PDB entry 5UI8 | X-ray diffraction, 3.76 A resolution | chains G and J of the 6 polymer chains in the assembly

[Chain G]
Protein: DNA-directed RNA polymerase subunit alpha
From: Escherichia coli O157:H7
Notes: EC 2.7.7.6
Reference sequence: P0A7Z6 (RPOA_ECO57); numbering as in UniProt (aligned over 1-329)
Sequence (329 residues; each row starts with the number of its first residue):
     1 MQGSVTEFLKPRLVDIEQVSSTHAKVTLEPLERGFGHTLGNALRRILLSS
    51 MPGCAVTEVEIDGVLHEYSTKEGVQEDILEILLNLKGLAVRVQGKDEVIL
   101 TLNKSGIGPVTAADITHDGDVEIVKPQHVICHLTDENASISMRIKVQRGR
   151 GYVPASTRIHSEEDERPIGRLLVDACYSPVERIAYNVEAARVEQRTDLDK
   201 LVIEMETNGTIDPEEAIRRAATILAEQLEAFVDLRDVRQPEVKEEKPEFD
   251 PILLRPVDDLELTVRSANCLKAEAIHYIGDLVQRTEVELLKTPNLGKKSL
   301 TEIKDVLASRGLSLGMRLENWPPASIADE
Disordered / not traced: 1-5, 235-247, 328-329

[Chain J]
Protein: DNA-directed RNA polymerase subunit beta'
From: Escherichia coli O157:H7
Notes: EC 2.7.7.6
Reference sequence: P0A8T8 (RPOC_ECO57); residues 1-1407 here = UniProt positions 1-1407
Sequence (1407 residues; numbered 1 to 1407; the number before each row is that of its first residue):
     1 MKDLLKFLKAQTKTEEFDAIKIALASPDMIRSWSFGEVKKPETINYRTFK
    51 PERDGLFCARIFGPVKDYECLCGKYKRLKHRGVICEKCGVEVTQTKVRRE
   101 RMGHIELASPTAHIWFLKSLPSRIGLLLDMPLRDIERVLYFESYVVIEGG
   151 MTNLERQQILTEEQYLDALEEFGDEFDAKMGAEAIQALLKSMDLEQECEQ
   201 LREELNETNSETKRKKLTKRIKLLEAFVQSGNKPEWMILTVLPVLPPDLR
   251 PLVPLDGGRFATSDLNDLYRRVINRNNRLKRLLDLAAPDIIVRNEKRMLQ
   301 EAVDALLDNGRRGRAITGSNKRPLKSLADMIKGKQGRFRQNLLGKRVDYS
   351 GRSVITVGPYLRLHQCGLPKKMALELFKPFIYGKLELRGLATTIKAAKKM
   401 VEREEAVVWDILDEVIREHPVLLNRAPTLHRLGIQAFEPVLIEGKAIQLH
   451 PLVCAAYNADFDGDQMAVHVPLTLEAQLEARALMMSTNNILSPANGEPII
   501 VPSQDVVLGLYYMTRDCVNAKGEGMVLTGPKEAERLYRSGLASLHARVKV
   551 RITEYEKDANGELVAKTSLKDTTVGRAILWMIVPKGLPYSIVNQALGKKA
   601 ISKMLNTCYRILGLKPTVIFADQIMYTGFAYAARSGASVGIDDMVIPEKK
   651 HEIISEAEAEVAEIQEQFQSGLVTAGERYNKVIDIWAAANDRVSKAMMDN
   701 LQTETVINRDGQEEKQVSFNSIYMMADSGARGSAAQIRQLAGMRGLMAKP
   751 DGSIIETPITANFREGLNVLQYFISTHGARKGLADTALKTANSGYLTRRL
   801 VDVAQDLVVTEDDCGTHEGIMMTPVIEGGDVKEPLRDRVLGRVTAEDVLK
   851 PGTADILVPRNTLLHEQWCDLLEENSVDAVKVRSVVSCDTDFGVCAHCYG
   901 RDLARGHIINKGEAIGVIAAQSIGEPGTQLTMRTFHIGGAASRAAAESSI
   951 QVKNKGSIKLSNVKSVVNSSGKLVITSRNTELKLIDEFGRTKESYKVPYG
  1001 AVLAKGDGEQVAGGETVANWDPHTMPVITEVSGFVRFTDMIDGQTITRQT
  1051 DELTGLSSLVVLDSAERTAGGKDLRPALKIVDAQGNDVLIPGTDMPAQYF
  1101 LPGKAIVQLEDGVQISSGDTLARIPQESGGTKDITGGLPRVADLFEARRP
  1151 KEPAILAEISGIVSFGKETKGKRRLVITPVDGSDPYEEMIPKWRQLNVFE
  1201 GERVERGDVISDGPEAPHDILRLRGVHAVTRYIVNEVQDVYRLQGVKIND
  1251 KHIEVIVRQMLRKATIVNAGSSDFLEGEQVEYSRVKIANRELEANGKVGA
  1301 TYSRDLLGITKASLATESFISAASFQETTRVLTEAAVAGKRDELRGLKEN
  1351 VIVGRLIPAGTGYAYHQDRMRRRAAGEAPAAPQVTAEDASASLAELLNAG
  1401 LGGSDNE
Disordered / not traced: 254-259, 932-947, 1127-1134, 1195-1200, 1373-1407
Metal / ion sites: Zn2+ site 1: Cys-70, Cys-72, Cys-85, Cys-88; Mg2+ near Asp-462 (its only coordinating residue here); Zn2+ site 2: Cys-814, Cys-888, Cys-898

[Chain G / chain J interface]
Residue-residue contacts (6):
  Pro-251(G) with Gly-389(J)
  Ile-252(G) with Gly-389(J); Leu-390(J)
  Arg-317(G) with Glu-386(J); Leu-387(J)
  Leu-318(G) with Leu-387(J)
Other interface residues (no listed pair), chain G (6 interface residues in all): Leu-312, Glu-319
Other interface residues (no listed pair), chain J (6 interface residues in all): Arg-388, Thr-392

[In short]
The chain G/chain J interface involves 6 residues from each chain. Cys-70(J), Cys-72(J), Cys-85(J) and
Cys-88(J) form the Zn2+ site 1. Cys-814(J), Cys-888(J) and Cys-898(J) coordinate Zn2+ site 2.
Here chain G is DNA-directed RNA polymerase subunit alpha and chain J is DNA-directed RNA polymerase subunit
beta', both from Escherichia coli O157:H7. Entry 5UI8 (structure of sigmaN-holoenzyme) was determined by X-ray
diffraction, deposited together with 5UI5.
